Entry 5N5F (X-ray diffraction, 2.06 A resolution); this record covers chains A and B of the 10 polymer chains in the assembly.

Chain A (and B):
Name: encapsulated ferritin
Source organism: Haliangium ochraceum
Notes: chain B of this document is another copy of the same molecule, construct and numbering; everything in this record applies to it too
UniProtKB: D0LZ73 (D0LZ73_HALO1); residues 3-98 here correspond to UniProt positions 2-97 (UniProt number = residue number - 1)
Sequence (98 residues; each row starts with the number of its first residue):
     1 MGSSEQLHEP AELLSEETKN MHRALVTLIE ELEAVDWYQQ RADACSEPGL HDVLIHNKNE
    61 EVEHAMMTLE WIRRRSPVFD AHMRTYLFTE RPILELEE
Not modelled in the structure: 1-5, 97-98 (chain B: 1-5, 98)
Differences from the reference sequence: initiating methionine (1); expression tag (2)
UniProt features mapped onto this chain:
  - binding site (Fe cation): Glu31, Glu61, His64
Ion coordination: Na+: Thr85 (shared with 1 residue of chain E)

Chain A / chain B interface:
Contacting residue pairs - 47 pairs, chain A then chain B:
  Glu16(A) - Ser46(B)  hydrogen bond
  Asn20(A) - Ser46(B)  hydrogen bond
  Asn20(A) - Leu50(B)
  Arg23(A) - Arg41(B)
  Arg23(A) - Ala44(B)
  Val26(A) - Arg41(B)
  Thr27(A) - Tyr38(B)
  Thr27(A) - Arg41(B)  hydrogen bond
  Thr27(A) - Leu54(B)
  Glu30(A) - Trp37(B)
  Glu30(A) - Tyr38(B)
  Glu30(A) - Arg41(B)  salt bridge
  Glu31(A) - Tyr38(B)  hydrogen bond
  Glu31(A) - Asn57(B)
  Trp37(A) - Glu30(B)
  Tyr38(A) - Thr27(B)
  Tyr38(A) - Glu30(B)
  Tyr38(A) - Glu31(B)  hydrogen bond
  Arg41(A) - Arg23(B)
  Arg41(A) - Val26(B)
  Arg41(A) - Thr27(B)  hydrogen bond
  Arg41(A) - Glu30(B)  salt bridge
  Ala44(A) - Arg23(B)
  Ser46(A) - Glu16(B)  hydrogen bond
  Ser46(A) - Asn20(B)  hydrogen bond
  Glu47(A) - Trp71(B)  hydrogen bond
  Glu47(A) - Arg75(B)  salt bridge
  Gly49(A) - Trp71(B)
  Leu50(A) - Asn20(B)
  Leu50(A) - Trp71(B)
  Val53(A) - Met67(B)  hydrophobic
  Leu54(A) - Thr27(B)
  Asn57(A) - Glu31(B)
  Asn57(A) - His64(B)
  Asn57(A) - Met67(B)
  Glu60(A) - Glu60(B)
  Glu60(A) - His64(B)  salt bridge
  Glu61(A) - Glu61(B)
  Glu61(A) - His64(B)  salt bridge
  His64(A) - Asn57(B)  hydrogen bond
  His64(A) - Glu60(B)  salt bridge
  His64(A) - Glu61(B)  salt bridge
  Met67(A) - Asn57(B)
  Trp71(A) - Glu47(B)  hydrogen bond
  Trp71(A) - Gly49(B)
  Trp71(A) - Leu50(B)
  Arg75(A) - Glu47(B)  salt bridge
Also at the interface, not in a pair above, chain A (27 interface residues in all): Ala24, Cys45, His56
Also at the interface, not in a pair above, chain B (27 interface residues in all): Ala24, Cys45, Val53, His56

In short:
Chain A and chain B each contribute 27 residues to their interface; the contacts include 11 hydrogen bonds and
8 salt bridges. Polar contacts include Glu30(A)-Arg41(B), Glu47(A)-Arg75(B) and Glu60(A)-His64(B). Curated
annotation (UniProt) lists 3 Fe cation-binding residues on chain A.
Both chains are encapsulated ferritin (Haliangium ochraceum). Entry 5N5F (Crystal structure of Haliangium
ochraceum encapsulated ferritin) was determined by X-ray diffraction (same publication as 5N5E).
